Entry 8V11 (X-ray diffraction, 3.95 A resolution); this record covers chains C and D of the 4 polymer chains in the assembly.

== Chain C ==
Protein: Kinetochore protein SPC24
Source organism: Saccharomyces cerevisiae
Reference sequence: Q04477 (SPC24_YEAST); numbering as in UniProt; present here: 1-48, 162-212
Sequence (99 residues; numbered 1 to 212; 113 numbers in that range are skipped by the numbering (no residue carries them; nothing is unmodelled there); the number before each row is that of its first residue):
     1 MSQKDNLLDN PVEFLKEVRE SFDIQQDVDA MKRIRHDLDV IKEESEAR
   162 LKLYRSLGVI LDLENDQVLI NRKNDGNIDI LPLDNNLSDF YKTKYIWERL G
Disordered / not traced: 1-5

== Chain D ==
Protein: Kinetochore protein SPC25
Source organism: Saccharomyces cerevisiae
Reference sequence: P40014 (SPC25_YEAST); numbering as in UniProt; present here: 1-31, 138-220
Sequence (114 residues; row label = number of the first residue in the row; note: 106 numbers in that range are skipped by the numbering (no residue carries them; nothing is unmodelled there)):
     1 MASIDAFSDL ERRMDGFQKD VAQVLARQQN H
   138 VALYERLLQL RVLPGASDVH DVRFVFGDDS RCWIEVAMHG DHVIGNSHPA LDPKSRATLE
   198 HVLTVQGDLA AFLVVARDML LAS
Disordered / not traced: 1

== Interface between chain C and chain D ==
Residue-residue contacts (17):
  I34(C) - L25(D)  hydrophobic
  I41(C) - Q28(D)
  S45(C) - N30(D)
  R48(C) - V149(D)
  L162(C) - H31(D)
  L162(C) - V138(D)  hydrophobic
  L164(C) - M175(D)  hydrophobic
  Y165(C) - V138(D)  hydrophobic
  Y165(C) - Y141(D)  hydrophobic
  Y165(C) - E142(D)
  Y165(C) - V149(D)
  V170(C) - Y141(D)
  L174(C) - Q29(D)
  T204(C) - L144(D)  hydrogen bond (side chain-backbone)
  W208(C) - L145(D)  hydrophobic
  W208(C) - V211(D)  hydrophobic
  W208(C) - R214(D)
Other interface residues (no listed pair), chain C (15 interface residues in all): L168, L172, K203, I207
Other interface residues (no listed pair), chain D (15 interface residues in all): L210

== In short ==
The chain C/chain D interface involves 15 residues from each chain, with 1 hydrogen bond. The hydrogen-bonded
pair is T204(C)-L144(D).
Chain C is Kinetochore protein SPC24 and chain D is Kinetochore protein SPC25, both from Saccharomyces
cerevisiae; the structure, Structure of a Saccharomyces cerevisiae Ipl1 peptide Bound to dwarf Ndc80 complex,
was determined by X-ray diffraction together with 8V10 from the same study.
